4YWL - chains A and B of the 10 polymer chains in the assembly; structure by X-ray diffraction, 3.20 A resolution.

# Chain A (and B)
Name: Cell division control protein 21
From: Pyrococcus furiosus
Notes: chain B of this document is another copy of the same molecule, construct and numbering; everything in this record applies to it too
UniProt: Q8U3I4 (Q8U3I4_PYRFU); residue numbers follow UniProt; this construct covers 2-256
Sequence (257 residues; each row starts with the number of its first residue; numbering starts at 0):
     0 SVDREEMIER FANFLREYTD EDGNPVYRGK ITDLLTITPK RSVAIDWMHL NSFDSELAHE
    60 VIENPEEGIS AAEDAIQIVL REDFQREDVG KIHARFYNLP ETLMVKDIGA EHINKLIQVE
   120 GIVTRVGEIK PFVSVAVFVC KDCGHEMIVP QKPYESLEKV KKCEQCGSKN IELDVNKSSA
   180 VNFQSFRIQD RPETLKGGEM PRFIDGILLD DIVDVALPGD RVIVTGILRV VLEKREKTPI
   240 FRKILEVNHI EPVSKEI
Disordered / not traced: 254-256
Sequence notes: expression tag (0-1); engineered mutation Ala-179 (Phe in Q8U3I4)
Ion coordination: Zn2+: Cys-139, Cys-142, Cys-162, Cys-165
Reported in the primary citation:
  - self-association interface (contacts with another copy of this molecule); pairs are residue here / residue on that copy: Pro-130/Phe-240 (backbone contact), Pro-238/Val-132 (backbone contact)
  - conformationally variable residues (loop rearrangement): Pro-238

# Chain A / chain B interface
Residue-residue contacts (32; chain A residue first):
  Ile-112(A) / Val-174(B)  hydrophobic
  Ile-112(A) / Asn-175(B)  hydrogen bond (backbone-side chain)
  Asn-113(A) / Val-174(B)
  Asn-113(A) / Asn-175(B)  hydrogen bond
  Gly-197(A) / Leu-216(B)
  Arg-201(A) / Ile-128(B)
  Phe-202(A) / Glu-127(B)
  Val-229(A) / Val-174(B)  hydrophobic
  Leu-231(A) / Leu-156(B)  hydrophobic
  Leu-231(A) / Leu-172(B)  hydrophobic
  Glu-232(A) / Lys-129(B)  salt bridge
  Glu-235(A) / Lys-129(B)  salt bridge
  Lys-236(A) / Tyr-153(B)
  Lys-236(A) / Glu-154(B)
  Lys-236(A) / Ser-155(B)
  Lys-236(A) / Leu-156(B)
  Lys-236(A) / Val-230(B)
  Thr-237(A) / Phe-131(B)
  Thr-237(A) / Lys-151(B)  hydrogen bond (side chain-backbone)
  Thr-237(A) / Pro-152(B)
  Thr-237(A) / Glu-154(B)  hydrogen bond (side chain-backbone)
  Thr-237(A) / Ser-155(B)
  Pro-238(A) / Phe-131(B)
  Pro-238(A) / Val-132(B)  hydrogen bond (backbone-backbone)
  Pro-238(A) / Gln-150(B)
  Pro-238(A) / Glu-154(B)
  Pro-238(A) / Leu-156(B)
  Ile-239(A) / Lys-129(B)
  Ile-239(A) / Pro-130(B)
  Phe-240(A) / Pro-130(B)  hydrogen bond (backbone-backbone)
  Phe-240(A) / Val-132(B)  hydrophobic
  Phe-240(A) / Val-174(B)  hydrophobic
Interface residues without a listed pair, chain A (16 interface residues in all): Ala-109, Lys-242
Interface residues without a listed pair, chain B (20 interface residues in all): Ala-179, Phe-182

# In short
16 residues of chain A and 20 residues of chain B are in contact; the contacts include 6 hydrogen bonds and 2
salt bridges. Polar contacts include Glu-232(A)/Lys-129(B), Glu-235(A)/Lys-129(B) and Ile-112(A)/Asn-175(B).
Cys-139(A), Cys-142(A), Cys-162(A) and Cys-165(A) coordinate Zn2+. From the paper: conformational variability
at Pro-238(A); a self-association interface involving Pro-130(A), Pro-238(A) and Phe-240(A).
Chain A and chain B are both Cell division control protein 21 (Pyrococcus furiosus); the structure, Pyrococcus
furiosus MCM N-terminal domain F179A point mutant pentameric ring, was determined by X-ray diffraction (same
publication as 4YWK and 4YWM).
